8HIL - chains A and E of the 10 polymer chains in the assembly; structure by electron microscopy, 3.57 A resolution.

[Chain A]
Molecule: DNA-directed RNA polymerase V largest subunit
Organism: Brassica oleracea
Sequence (2032 residues; row label = number of the first residue in the row):
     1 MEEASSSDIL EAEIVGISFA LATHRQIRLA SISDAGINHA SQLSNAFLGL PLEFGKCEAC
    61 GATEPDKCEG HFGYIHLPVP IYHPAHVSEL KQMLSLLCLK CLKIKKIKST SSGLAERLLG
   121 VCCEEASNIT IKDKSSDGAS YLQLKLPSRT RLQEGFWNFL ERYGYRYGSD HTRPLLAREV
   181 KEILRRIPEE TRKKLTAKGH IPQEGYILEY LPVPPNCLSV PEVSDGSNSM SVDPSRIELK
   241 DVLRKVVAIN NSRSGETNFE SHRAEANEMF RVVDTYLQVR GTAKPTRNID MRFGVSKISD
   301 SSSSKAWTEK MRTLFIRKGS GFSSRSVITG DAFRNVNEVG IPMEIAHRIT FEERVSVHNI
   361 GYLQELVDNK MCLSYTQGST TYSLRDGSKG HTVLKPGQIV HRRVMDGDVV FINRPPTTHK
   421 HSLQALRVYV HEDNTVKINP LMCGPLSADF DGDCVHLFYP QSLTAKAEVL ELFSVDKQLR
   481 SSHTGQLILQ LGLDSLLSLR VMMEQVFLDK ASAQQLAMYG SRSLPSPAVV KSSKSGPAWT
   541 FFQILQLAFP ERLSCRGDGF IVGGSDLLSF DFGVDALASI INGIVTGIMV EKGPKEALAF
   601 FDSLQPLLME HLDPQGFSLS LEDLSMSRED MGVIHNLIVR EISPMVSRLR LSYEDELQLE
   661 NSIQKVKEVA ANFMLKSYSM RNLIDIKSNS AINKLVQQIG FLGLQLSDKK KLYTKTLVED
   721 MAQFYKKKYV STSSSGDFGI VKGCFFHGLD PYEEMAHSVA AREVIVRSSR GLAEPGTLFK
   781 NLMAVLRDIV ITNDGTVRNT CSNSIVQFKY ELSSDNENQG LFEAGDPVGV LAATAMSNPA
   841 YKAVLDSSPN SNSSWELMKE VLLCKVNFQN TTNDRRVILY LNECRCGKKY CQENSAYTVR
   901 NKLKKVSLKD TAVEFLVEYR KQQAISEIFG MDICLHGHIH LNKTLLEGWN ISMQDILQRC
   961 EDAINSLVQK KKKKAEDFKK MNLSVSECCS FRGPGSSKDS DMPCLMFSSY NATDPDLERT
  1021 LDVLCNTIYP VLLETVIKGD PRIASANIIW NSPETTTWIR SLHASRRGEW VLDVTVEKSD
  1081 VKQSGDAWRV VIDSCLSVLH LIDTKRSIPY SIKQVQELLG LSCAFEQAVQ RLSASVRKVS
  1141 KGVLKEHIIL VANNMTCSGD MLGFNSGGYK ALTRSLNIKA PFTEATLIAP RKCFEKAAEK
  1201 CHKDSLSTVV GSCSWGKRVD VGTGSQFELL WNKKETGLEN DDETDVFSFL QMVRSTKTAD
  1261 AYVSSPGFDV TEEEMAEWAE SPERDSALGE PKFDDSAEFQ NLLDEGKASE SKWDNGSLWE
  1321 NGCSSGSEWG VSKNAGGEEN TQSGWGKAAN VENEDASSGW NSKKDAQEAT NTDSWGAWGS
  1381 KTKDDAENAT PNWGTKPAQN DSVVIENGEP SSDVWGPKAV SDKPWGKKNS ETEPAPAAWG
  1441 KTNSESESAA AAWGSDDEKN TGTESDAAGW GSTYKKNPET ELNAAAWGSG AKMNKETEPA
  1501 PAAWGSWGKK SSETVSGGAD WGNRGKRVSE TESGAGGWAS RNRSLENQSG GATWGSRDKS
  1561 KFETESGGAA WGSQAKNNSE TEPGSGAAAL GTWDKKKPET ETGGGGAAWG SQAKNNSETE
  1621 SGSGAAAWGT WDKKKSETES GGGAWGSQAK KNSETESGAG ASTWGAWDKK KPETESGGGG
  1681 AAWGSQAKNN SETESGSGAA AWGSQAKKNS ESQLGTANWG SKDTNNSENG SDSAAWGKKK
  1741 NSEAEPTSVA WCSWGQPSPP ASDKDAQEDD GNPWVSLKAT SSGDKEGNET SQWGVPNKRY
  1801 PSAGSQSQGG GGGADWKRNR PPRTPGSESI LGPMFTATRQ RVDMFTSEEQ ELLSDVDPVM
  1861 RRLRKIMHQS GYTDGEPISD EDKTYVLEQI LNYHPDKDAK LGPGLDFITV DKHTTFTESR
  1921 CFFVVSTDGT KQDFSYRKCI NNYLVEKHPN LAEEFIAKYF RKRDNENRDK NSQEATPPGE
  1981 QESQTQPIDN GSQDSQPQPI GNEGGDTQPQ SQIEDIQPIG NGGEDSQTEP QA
Unresolved in the structure: 1-319, 1172-1224, 1233-2032
Bound ions: Mg2+: Asp449, Asp453; Zn2+: His938, His940
From the paper describing this entry:
  - Mg2+ coordination: Asp449, Asp453

[Chain E]
Molecule: DNA-directed RNA polymerases I, II, and III subunit RPABC1
Organism: Brassica oleracea
UniProt: A0A0D3DTU3 (A0A0D3DTU3_BRAOL); numbering as in UniProt (aligned over 1-230)
Sequence (230 residues; numbered 1 to 230; the number before each row is that of its first residue):
     1 MEGIGNDKSS CSSSSTVPSP CLSKYVDPSS EESHRYYLAR RNALEMLRDR GYEVSLEDIN
    61 LSLQDFRTVY GERPDVDRLR ISAHHRSDSS NKVKVVFFGT GKVKVNTIRS VAAEILSQET
   121 ITGLILVLQN QVTDKALKAI ELFTFKVEIF QITDLLVNLT KHVLSLRHRV LTDGEKKALL
   181 KQFNIEEKQL PRISKKDAVV RYYGLEKGQI VKVSYRGELT ESYVAYRCVW
Unresolved in the structure: 1-22
Construct notes: variant Gly101 (Ser in A0A0D3DTU3), Gln182 (His in A0A0D3DTU3), Ile210 (Val in A0A0D3DTU3)

[Interface between chain A and chain E]
Contacting residue pairs (64; chain A residue first):
  Arg798(A) with Ile185(E)
  Asn803(A) with Gln189(E)
  Ser804(A) with Gln189(E)
  Ile805(A) with Ile185(E), hydrophobic; Gln189(E), hydrogen bond (backbone-backbone); Pro191(E)
  Gln807(A) with Tyr223(E)
  Phe808(A) with Phe183(E), hydrophobic; Leu190(E), hydrophobic; Tyr226(E), hydrophobic
  Leu812(A) with Ser222(E)
  Glu883(A) with Ser23(E), hydrogen bond (backbone-side chain)
  Cys884(A) with Ser23(E), hydrogen bond (backbone-side chain)
  Arg885(A) with Ser23(E); Lys24(E)
  Lys888(A) with Ser23(E); Lys24(E)
  Cys891(A) with Ser23(E)
  Ser895(A) with Ser23(E)
  Ser1061(A) with Leu164(E)
  Trp1088(A) with Val157(E), hydrophobic
  Arg1089(A) with Thr153(E); Asp154(E), salt bridge
  Ile1092(A) with Leu156(E)
  Asp1093(A) with Arg35(E), salt bridge; Thr153(E)
  Leu1096(A) with Glu31(E); His34(E); Arg35(E); Leu156(E), hydrophobic
  Ser1097(A) with Asp27(E); Ser29(E)
  Val1098(A) with Asp27(E)
  Leu1099(A) with His34(E)
  His1100(A) with Lys24(E), hydrogen bond (side chain-backbone); Tyr25(E); Asp27(E)
  Thr1104(A) with Val157(E)
  Lys1105(A) with Lys161(E); His162(E), hydrogen bond (backbone-side chain); Val163(E), hydrogen bond (backbone-backbone)
  Arg1106(A) with His162(E), hydrogen bond (backbone-side chain)
  Leu1118(A) with Ala198(E)
  Gly1120(A) with Asp197(E)
  Leu1121(A) with Asp197(E), hydrogen bond (backbone-side chain); Arg227(E)
  Ser1122(A) with Leu166(E); Tyr215(E)
  Cys1123(A) with Leu164(E), hydrogen bond (side chain-backbone)
  Phe1125(A) with Tyr215(E), hydrophobic
  Glu1126(A) with Leu166(E); Tyr215(E); Arg216(E), hydrogen bond (side chain-backbone)
  Gln1127(A) with Leu164(E)
  Val1129(A) with Leu219(E), hydrophobic; Thr220(E)
  Ser1133(A) with Leu219(E)
  Arg1137(A) with Leu219(E)
  Lys1145(A) with Leu219(E)
  Ile1148(A) with Leu219(E), hydrophobic
  Ile1149(A) with Thr220(E)
  Asn1153(A) with Tyr223(E), hydrogen bond
  Thr1156(A) with Arg227(E), hydrogen bond (backbone-side chain)
  Cys1157(A) with Arg192(E), hydrogen bond (backbone-backbone)
Other interface residues (no listed pair), chain A (51 interface residues in all): Val806, Asn894, Leu1101, Ser1107, Ile1108, Gln1116, Leu1119, Gly1159
Other interface residues (no listed pair), chain E (41 interface residues in all): Val26, Leu159, Ser165, His168, Ile193, Ser194, Val199, Val213

[In short]
Chain A and chain E form an interface of 51 and 41 residues respectively; the contacts include 13 hydrogen
bonds and 2 salt bridges. Polar contacts include Arg1089(A)-Asp154(E), Asp1093(A)-Arg35(E) and
Glu883(A)-Ser23(E). Asp449(A) and Asp453(A) form the Mg2+ site. The Zn2+ site is built by His938(A) and
His940(A). From the paper: Mg2+ coordination by Asp449(A) and Asp453(A).
Chain A is DNA-directed RNA polymerase V largest subunit and chain E is DNA-directed RNA polymerases I, II,
and III subunit RPABC1, both from Brassica oleracea; the structure, A cryo-EM structure of B. oleracea RNA
polymerase V at 3.57 Angstrom, was determined by electron microscopy together with 8HIM from the same study.
